Entry 8HD0 (electron microscopy, 3.11 A resolution); this record covers chains A and B of the 5 polymer chains in the assembly.

# Chain A (and B)
Protein: Cell division ATP-binding protein FtsE
Source organism: Escherichia coli (strain K12)
Notes: chain B of this document is another copy of the same molecule, construct and numbering; everything in this record applies to it too
UniProtKB: P0A9R7 (FTSE_ECOLI); numbering as in UniProt (aligned over 1-222)
Amino-acid sequence (222 residues; row label = number of the first residue in the row):
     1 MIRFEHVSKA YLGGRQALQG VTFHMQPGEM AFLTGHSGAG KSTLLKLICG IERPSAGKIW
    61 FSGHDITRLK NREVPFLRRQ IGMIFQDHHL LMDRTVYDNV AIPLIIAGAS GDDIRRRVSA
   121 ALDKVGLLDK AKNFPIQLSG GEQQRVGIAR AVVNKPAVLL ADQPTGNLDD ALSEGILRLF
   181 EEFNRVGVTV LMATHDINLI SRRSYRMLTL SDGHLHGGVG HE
Not modelled in the structure: 219-222
Construct notes: engineered mutation Gln163 (Glu in P0A9R7)
Swiss-Prot annotation at these positions:
  - binding site (ATP): Gly35 to Ser42
Ligand contacts:
  - ATP (adenosine-5'-triphosphate), molecule 1: Tyr11, Arg15, Ala17, His36, Ser37, Gly38, Ala39, Gly40, Lys41, Ser42, Thr43, Gln86, Gln163, His195
  - ATP, molecule 2: Lys130, Ile136, Gln137, Leu138, Ser139, Gly140, Gly141, Glu142, Asn167

# Interface between chain A and chain B
Contacting residue pairs (23):
  His36(A) - Asp169(B)
  Ser37(A) - Arg145(B)
  Ser37(A) - Asn167(B)
  Ser37(A) - Asp169(B)
  Ser37(A) - Leu172(B)
  Gln86(A) - Asn167(B)  hydrogen bond
  Lys130(A) - Arg15(B)
  Asn133(A) - Arg15(B)  hydrogen bond
  Gly140(A) - Gln86(B)
  Gly141(A) - Ser37(B)
  Arg145(A) - Ser37(B)  hydrogen bond
  Gln163(A) - Asn167(B)
  Asn167(A) - Gln86(B)  hydrogen bond
  Asn167(A) - Gln163(B)
  Asn167(A) - His195(B)
  Asp169(A) - His36(B)
  Asp169(A) - Ser37(B)
  Asp169(A) - His195(B)
  Leu172(A) - Ser37(B)
  His195(A) - Asn167(B)  hydrogen bond (side chain-backbone)
  His195(A) - Leu168(B)  hydrogen bond (side chain-backbone)
  His195(A) - Asp169(B)
  His195(A) - Asp170(B)
Interface residues without a listed pair, chain A (21 interface residues in all): Arg15, Gly35, Gly38, Ser139, Glu142, Leu168, Ile197, Asn198
Interface residues without a listed pair, chain B (18 interface residues in all): Gly38, Lys130, Ser139, Gly140, Gly141, Asn198

# Overview
21 residues of chain A and 18 residues of chain B are in contact, with 6 hydrogen bonds. Polar contacts
include Gln86(A)-Asn167(B), Asn133(A)-Arg15(B) and Arg145(A)-Ser37(B). Chain A binds ATP. UniProt lists 8
ATP-binding residues on chain A.
Both chains are Cell division ATP-binding protein FtsE (Escherichia coli (strain K12)). Entry 8HD0 (Cell
divisome sPG hydrolysis machinery FtsEX-EnvC) was determined by electron microscopy.
